PDB entry 2R09 | X-ray diffraction, 1.90 A resolution | chain A

Chain A:
Molecule: Cytohesin-3
Source organism: Mus musculus
Notes: fragment: Sec7 Domain 2 (residues 63-399)
UniProtKB: O08967 (CYH3_MOUSE); residues 63-399 here = UniProt positions 63-399
Amino-acid sequence (347 residues; row label = number of the first residue in the row):
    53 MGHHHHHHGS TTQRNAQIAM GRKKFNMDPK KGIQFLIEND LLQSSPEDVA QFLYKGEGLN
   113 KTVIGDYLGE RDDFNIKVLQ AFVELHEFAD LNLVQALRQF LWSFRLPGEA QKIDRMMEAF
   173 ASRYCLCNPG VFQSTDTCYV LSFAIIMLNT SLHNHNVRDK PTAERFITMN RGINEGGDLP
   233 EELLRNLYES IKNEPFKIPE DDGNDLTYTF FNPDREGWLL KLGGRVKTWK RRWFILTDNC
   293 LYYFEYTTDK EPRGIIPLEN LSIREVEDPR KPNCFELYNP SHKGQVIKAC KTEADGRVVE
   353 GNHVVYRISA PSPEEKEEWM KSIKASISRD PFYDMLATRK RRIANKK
Disordered / not traced: 53, 397-399
Differences from the reference sequence: expression tag (53-62); engineered mutation A68 (Lys in O08967), Y260 (His in O08967)
Modified / non-standard residues: Mse53 (selenomethionine); Mse72, Mse79, Mse168, Mse169, Mse199, Mse221, Mse372, Mse387 (selenomethionine; parent Met)
Residues lining bound ligands: inositol-(1,3,4,5)-tetrakisphosphate (4IP): K273, L274, G275, G276, R277, V278, T280, K282, R284, Y295, R305, K343, E345, N354, H355
Swiss-Prot annotation at these positions:
  - region: R391 to K399 (C-terminal autoinhibitory region)
  - binding site (a 1,2-diacyl-sn-glycero-3-phospho-(1D-myo-inositol-3,4,5-trisphosphate)): K273 to T280, R284, Y295, R305, N354
Reported in the primary citation:
  - mutagenesis - K68A, H260Y: unchanged catalytic activity
  - contacts within the chain: R157-D257, E170-R391, D188-R394, F195-F262 (hydrophobic contact), I198-L258 (hydrophobic contact), R157-D254, I165-L258 (hydrophobic contact), I198-F262 (hydrophobic contact), Mse199-F262 (hydrophobic contact), I165-F384 (hydrophobic contact), A162-Mse387 (hydrophobic contact), V192-L388 (hydrophobic contact)
  - mutagenesis - F262A (2 fold), F262E (7 fold), L388A, L388A/K392A, A389G (10 fold), T390E, K392A (27 fold): increased catalytic activity

In short:
Ligands of chain A: inositol-(1,3,4,5)-tetrakisphosphate. Curated annotation (UniProt) lists 12 residues
binding 1,2-diacyl-sn-glycero-3-phospho-(1D-myo-inositol-3,4,5-trisphosphate). The paper reports that F262A,
F262E and L388A, among others, increase catalytic activity; contacts within the chain involving R157, D257 and
E170 among others; 9 substitutions were tested in all.
Chain A is Cytohesin-3 (Mus musculus); the structure, Crystal Structure of Autoinhibited Form of Grp1 Arf
GTPase Exchange Factor, was determined by X-ray diffraction, deposited together with 2R0D.
